2QFR - chains A and B; structure by X-ray diffraction, 2.40 A resolution.

[Chain A (and B)]
Molecule: Purple acid phosphatase
Organism: Phaseolus vulgaris
Notes: EC 3.1.3.2; chain B of this document is another copy of the same molecule, construct and numbering; everything in this record applies to it too
UniProt: O24319 (O24319_PHAVU); residues 9-432 here correspond to UniProt positions 36-459 (UniProt number = residue number + 27)
Amino-acid sequence (424 residues; row label = number of the first residue in the row):
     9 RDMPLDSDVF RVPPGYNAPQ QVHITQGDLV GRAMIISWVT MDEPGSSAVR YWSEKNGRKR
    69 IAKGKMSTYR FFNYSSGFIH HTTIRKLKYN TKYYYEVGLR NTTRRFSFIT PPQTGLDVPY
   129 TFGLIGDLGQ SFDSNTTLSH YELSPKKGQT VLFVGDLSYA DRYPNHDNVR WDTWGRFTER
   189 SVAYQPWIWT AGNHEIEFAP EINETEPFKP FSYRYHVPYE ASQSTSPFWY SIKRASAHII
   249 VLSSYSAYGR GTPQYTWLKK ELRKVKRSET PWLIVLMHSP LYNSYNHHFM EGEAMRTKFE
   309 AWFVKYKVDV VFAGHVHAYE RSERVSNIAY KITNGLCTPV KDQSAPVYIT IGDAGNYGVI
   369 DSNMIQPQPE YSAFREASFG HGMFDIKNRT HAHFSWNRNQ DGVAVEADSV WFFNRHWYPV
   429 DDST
Covalently attached groups: N-acetylglucosamine (NAG) linked to Asn-143, Asn-396
Metal / ion sites: Fe ion: Asp-135, Asp-164, Tyr-167, His-325; Zn2+: Asp-164, Asn-201, His-286, His-323
Ligand contacts: 2-acetamido-2-deoxy-alpha-D-glucopyranose (NDG): Tyr-24, Glu-51, Ser-54, Arg-108, Asn-109
From the paper describing this entry:
  - Fe ion coordination: Asp-135, Asp-164, Tyr-167, His-325
  - Zn2+ coordination: Asp-164, Asn-201, His-286, His-323
  - binding site for sulfate ion: Asn-201, His-202, His-295, His-296

[Chain A / chain B interface]
Pairs across the interface - 56 pairs, chain A then chain B:
  Ile-204(A) with Gly-259(B)
  Phe-206(A) with Thr-233(B); Pro-261(B), hydrophobic
  Thr-213(A) with Thr-233(B)
  Pro-215(A) with Pro-261(B), hydrophobic
  Thr-233(A) with Phe-206(B); Thr-213(B)
  Tyr-253(A) with Ala-255(B); Arg-258(B); Thr-260(B)
  Ser-254(A) with Ala-255(B)
  Ala-255(A) with Tyr-253(B); Ser-254(B); Ala-255(B)
  Arg-258(A) with Tyr-253(B); His-296(B); Glu-299(B)
  Gly-259(A) with Ile-204(B)
  Thr-260(A) with Tyr-253(B)
  Pro-261(A) with Phe-206(B), hydrophobic; Pro-215(B), hydrophobic
  His-296(A) with Arg-258(B)
  Phe-297(A) with Lys-339(B); Ile-340(B), hydrophobic
  Met-298(A) with Tyr-338(B); Lys-339(B); Ile-340(B), hydrophobic
  Glu-299(A) with Arg-258(B), salt bridge; Lys-306(B), hydrogen bond (backbone-side chain)
  Glu-301(A) with Tyr-338(B); Ile-340(B)
  Ala-302(A) with Ala-302(B); Thr-305(B); Lys-306(B)
  Thr-305(A) with Ala-302(B)
  Lys-306(A) with Glu-299(B), hydrogen bond (side chain-backbone); Ala-302(B)
  Asn-335(A) with Tyr-338(B), hydrogen bond
  Tyr-338(A) with Met-298(B); Glu-301(B); Asn-335(B), hydrogen bond; Cys-345(B), hydrogen bond (side chain-backbone)
  Lys-339(A) with Phe-297(B); Met-298(B)
  Ile-340(A) with Phe-297(B), hydrophobic; Glu-301(B); Cys-345(B); Pro-347(B); Tyr-379(B), hydrophobic
  Thr-341(A) with Tyr-379(B)
  Cys-345(A) with Tyr-338(B), hydrogen bond (backbone-side chain); Ile-340(B); Cys-345(B), disulfide
  Pro-347(A) with Ile-340(B)
  Tyr-379(A) with Ile-340(B), hydrophobic; Thr-341(B)
Also at the interface, not in a pair above, chain A (34 interface residues in all): Tyr-256, Arg-304, Gly-343, Thr-346, Pro-377, Glu-378
Also at the interface, not in a pair above, chain B (34 interface residues in all): Tyr-256, Thr-264, Arg-304, Gly-343, Thr-346, Pro-377
Cross-chain cystine bridges: Cys-345(A)/Cys-345(B)

[Overview]
Chain A and chain B each contribute 34 residues to their interface, with 1 disulfide bond, 6 hydrogen bonds
and 1 salt bridge. Polar contacts include Glu-299(A)/Arg-258(B), Glu-299(A)/Lys-306(B) and
Asn-335(A)/Tyr-338(B). The paper reports a binding site for sulfate ion at Asn-201(A), His-202(A) and
His-295(A) among others; Fe ion coordination by Asp-135(A), Asp-164(A) and Tyr-167(A) among others.
Chain A and chain B are both Purple acid phosphatase (Phaseolus vulgaris); the structure, Crystal structure of
red kidney bean purple acid phosphatase with bound sulfate, was determined by X-ray diffraction, deposited
together with 2QFP.
